Entry 1PS7 (X-ray diffraction, 2.47 A resolution); this record covers chains A and B.

[Chain A (and B)]
Molecule: 4-hydroxythreonine-4-phosphate dehydrogenase
From: Escherichia coli
Notes: EC 1.1.1.262; chain B of this document is another copy of the same molecule, construct and numbering; everything in this record applies to it too
UniProtKB: P19624 (PDXA_ECOLI); residues 1-329 here = UniProt positions 1-329
Chain sequence (329 residues; each row starts with the number of its first residue):
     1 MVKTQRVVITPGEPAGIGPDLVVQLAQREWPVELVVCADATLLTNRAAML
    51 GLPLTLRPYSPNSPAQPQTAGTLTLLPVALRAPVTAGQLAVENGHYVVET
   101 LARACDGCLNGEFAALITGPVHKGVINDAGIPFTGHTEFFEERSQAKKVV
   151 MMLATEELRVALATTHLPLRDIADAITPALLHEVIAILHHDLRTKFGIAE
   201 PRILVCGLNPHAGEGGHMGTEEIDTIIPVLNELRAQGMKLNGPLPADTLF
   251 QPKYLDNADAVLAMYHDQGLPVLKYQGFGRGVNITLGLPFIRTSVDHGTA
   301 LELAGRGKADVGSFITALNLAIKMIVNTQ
Not modelled in the structure: 1
Differences from the reference sequence: modified residue (49, 151-152, 218, 238, 264, 324)
Modified residues: Mse49, Mse151, Mse152, Mse218, Mse238, Mse264, Mse324 (selenomethionine; parent Met)
Bound ions: Zn2+ site 1: His166, His266 (shared with His211(B) of chain B); Zn2+ site 2: His211 (shared with His166(B), His266(B) of chain B)

[Chain A / chain B interface]
Contacting residue pairs (60; chain A residue first):
  Lys123(A) - Glu214(B)  salt bridge
  His166(A) - His211(B)  hydrogen bond
  His166(A) - Mse218(B)
  Leu167(A) - Pro210(B)
  Pro168(A) - Asn209(B)
  Pro168(A) - Mse218(B)
  Pro168(A) - Gly219(B)
  Leu169(A) - Ile172(B)  hydrophobic
  Leu169(A) - Leu208(B)  hydrophobic
  Leu169(A) - Asn209(B)  hydrogen bond (backbone-side chain)
  Leu169(A) - Tyr265(B)
  Arg170(A) - Ala173(B)
  Arg170(A) - Asp174(B)  salt bridge
  Arg170(A) - Glu221(B)  salt bridge
  Ile172(A) - Leu169(B)  hydrophobic
  Ala173(A) - Arg170(B)
  Leu208(A) - Leu169(B)
  Asn209(A) - Pro168(B)
  Asn209(A) - Leu169(B)  hydrogen bond (side chain-backbone)
  Asn209(A) - Asp267(B)
  Pro210(A) - Leu167(B)
  Pro210(A) - His266(B)
  Pro210(A) - Asp267(B)
  His211(A) - His166(B)  hydrogen bond
  His211(A) - His266(B)  hydrogen bond
  Mse218(A) - His166(B)
  Mse218(A) - Pro168(B)
  Gly219(A) - Pro168(B)
  Glu221(A) - Arg170(B)  salt bridge
  Ala246(A) - Asp267(B)
  Asp247(A) - His266(B)
  Asp247(A) - Lys274(B)
  Phe250(A) - Tyr275(B)
  Gln251(A) - Lys274(B)
  Gln251(A) - Phe278(B)
  Leu255(A) - Tyr275(B)  hydrophobic
  Tyr265(A) - Leu169(B)
  Tyr265(A) - Tyr265(B)
  Tyr265(A) - Asp267(B)
  His266(A) - Pro210(B)
  His266(A) - His211(B)  hydrogen bond
  Asp267(A) - Asn209(B)
  Asp267(A) - Pro210(B)
  Asp267(A) - Ala246(B)
  Asp267(A) - Tyr265(B)
  Asp267(A) - Asp267(B)
  Asp267(A) - Gln268(B)
  Gln268(A) - Asp267(B)
  Leu270(A) - Asp247(B)
  Pro271(A) - Ala246(B)
  Pro271(A) - Asp247(B)
  Pro271(A) - Val272(B)
  Val272(A) - Pro271(B)
  Val272(A) - Val272(B)
  Val272(A) - Tyr275(B)  hydrophobic
  Lys274(A) - Asp247(B)  salt bridge
  Tyr275(A) - Phe250(B)
  Tyr275(A) - Val272(B)  hydrophobic
  Tyr275(A) - Tyr275(B)  hydrophobic
  Tyr275(A) - Gln276(B)
Interface residues without a listed pair, chain A (33 interface residues in all): Asp174, His217, Pro252, Gln276
Interface residues without a listed pair, chain B (32 interface residues in all): Thr165, Thr248, Leu270

[Overview]
33 residues of chain A and 32 residues of chain B are in contact, with 6 hydrogen bonds and 5 salt bridges.
Among the polar pairs are Lys123(A)-Glu214(B), Arg170(A)-Asp174(B) and Arg170(A)-Glu221(B). His166(A) and
His266(A) coordinate Zn2+ site 1.
Chain A and chain B are both 4-hydroxythreonine-4-phosphate dehydrogenase (Escherichia coli); the structure,
Crystal structure of E.coli PdxA, was determined by X-ray diffraction (same publication as 1PTM).
